8W9E - chains h and j of the 17 polymer chains in the assembly; structure by electron microscopy, 3.60 A resolution.

# Chain h
Molecule: Histone H2B type 1-K
Organism: Homo sapiens
UniProtKB: O60814 (H2B1K_HUMAN); residues 0-125 here correspond to UniProt positions 1-126 (UniProt number = residue number + 1)
Chain sequence (126 residues; each row starts with the number of its first residue; numbering starts at 0):
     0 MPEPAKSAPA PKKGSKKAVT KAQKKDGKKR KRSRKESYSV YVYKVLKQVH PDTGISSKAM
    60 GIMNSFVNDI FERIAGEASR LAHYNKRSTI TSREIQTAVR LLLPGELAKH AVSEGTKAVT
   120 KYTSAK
Unresolved in the structure: 0-30, 125
Curated features (UniProtKB/Swiss-Prot):
  - modified residue: Pro1 (N-acetylproline), Glu2 (ADP-ribosyl glutamic acid), Lys5 (N6-(2-hydroxyisobutyryl)lysine), Ser6 (ADP-ribosylserine), Lys11 (N6-(beta-hydroxybutyryl)lysine), Lys12 (N6-(2-hydroxyisobutyryl)lysine), Ser14 (Phosphoserine), Lys15 (N6-acetyllysine), Lys16 (N6-(beta-hydroxybutyryl)lysine), Lys20 (N6-(2-hydroxyisobutyryl)lysine), Lys23 (N6-(2-hydroxyisobutyryl)lysine), Lys24 (N6-(2-hydroxyisobutyryl)lysine), Lys34 (N6-(2-hydroxyisobutyryl)lysine), Glu35 (PolyADP-ribosyl glutamic acid), Ser36 (Phosphoserine), Lys43 (N6-(2-hydroxyisobutyryl)lysine), Lys46 (N6-(2-hydroxyisobutyryl)lysine), Lys57 (N6,N6-dimethyllysine), Arg79 (Dimethylated arginine), Lys85 (N6,N6,N6-trimethyllysine) and 6 more in UniProt
  - glycosylation: Ser112 (O-linked (GlcNAc) serine)
  - cross-link (Glycyl lysine isopeptide (Lys-Gly)): Lys5 (interchain with G-Cter in SUMO2), Lys20 (interchain with G-Cter in SUMO2), Lys34 (interchain with G-Cter in ubiquitin), Lys120 (interchain with G-Cter in ubiquitin)

# Chain j
Molecule: 3-DNA
Organism: Homo sapiens
Sequence (147 nucleotides; each row starts with the number of its first residue; numbers below 1 keep their minus sign (DA-73 is residue -73)):
   -73 ATCAATATCC ACCTGCAGAT ACTACCAAAA GTGTATTTGG AAACTGCTCC ATCAAAAGGC
   -13 ATGTTCAGCT GGATTCCAGC TGAACATGCC TTTTGATGGA GCAGTTTCCA AATACACTTT
    47 TGGTAGTATC TGCAGGTGGA TATTGAT

# Interface between chain h and chain j
Residue-residue contacts - 16 pairs, chain h then chain j:
  Arg31(h) with DC-48(j), sugar contact
  Ser32(h) with DG30(j), phosphate contact
  Arg33(h) with DA-47(j), base contact; DA-45(j), sugar contact
  Glu35(h) with DA-45(j), sugar contact
  Tyr42(h) with DT-54(j), phosphate contact
  Gly53(h) with DT-54(j), phosphate contact
  Ile54(h) with DA-55(j), sugar contact; DT-54(j), phosphate contact
  Ser55(h) with DA-55(j), phosphate contact
  Ser56(h) with DA-55(j), hydrogen bond to the phosphate
  Arg86(h) with DG-34(j), phosphate contact; DA-33(j), salt bridge to the phosphate
  Ser87(h) with DG-34(j), hydrogen bond to the phosphate
  Thr88(h) with DG-35(j), phosphate contact; DG-34(j), hydrogen bond to the phosphate
Interface residues without a listed pair, chain j (10 interface residues in all): DA-46

# In short
The interface between chain h and chain j involves 12 residues on one side and 10 on the other; the contacts
include 3 hydrogen bonds and 1 salt bridge. Polar contacts include Ser56(h)-DA-55(j), Ser87(h)-DG-34(j) and
Thr88(h)-DG-34(j).
Chain h is Histone H2B type 1-K and chain j is 3-DNA, both from Homo sapiens; the structure, Cryo-EM structure
of the Rpd3S-nucleosome complex from budding yeast in State 2, was determined by electron microscopy,
deposited together with 8W9C, 8W9D and 8W9F.
